PDB entry 1FNB | X-ray diffraction, 1.70 A resolution | chain A

Chain A:
Protein: Ferredoxin-nadp+ reductase
Organism: Spinacia oleracea
Notes: EC 1.18.1.2
UniProtKB: P00455 (FENR_SPIOL); residues 1-314 here correspond to UniProt positions 56-369 (UniProt number = residue number + 55)
Chain sequence (314 residues; each row starts with the number of its first residue):
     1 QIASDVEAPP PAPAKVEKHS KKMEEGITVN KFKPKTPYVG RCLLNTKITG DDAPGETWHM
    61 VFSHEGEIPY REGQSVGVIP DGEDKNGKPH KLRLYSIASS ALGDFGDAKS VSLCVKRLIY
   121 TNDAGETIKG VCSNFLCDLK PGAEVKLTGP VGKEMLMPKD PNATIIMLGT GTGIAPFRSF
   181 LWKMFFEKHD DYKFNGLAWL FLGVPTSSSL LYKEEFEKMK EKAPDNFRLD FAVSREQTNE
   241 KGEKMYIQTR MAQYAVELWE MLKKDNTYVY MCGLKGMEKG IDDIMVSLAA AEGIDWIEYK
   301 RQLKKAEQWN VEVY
Unresolved in the structure: 1-18
Swiss-Prot annotation at these positions:
  - binding site (FAD): Arg93 to Ser96, Cys114 to Lys116, Tyr120, Val131 to Ser133, Thr172
  - binding site (NADP(+)): Ser96, Lys116, Thr172, Val204, Pro205, Ser234, Arg235, Lys244 to Tyr246, Gly273, Leu274, Glu312
Small-molecule neighbours: FAD (flavin-adenine dinucleotide): Ser75, Arg93, Leu94, Tyr95, Ser96, Cys114, Val115, Lys116, Leu118, Tyr120, Gly130, Val131, Cys132, Ser133, Thr172, Ala175, Glu312, Tyr314

Summary:
Ligands of chain A: flavin-adenine dinucleotide. UniProt lists 12 FAD-binding residues and 13 NADP+-binding
residues.
Chain A is Ferredoxin-nadp+ reductase (Spinacia oleracea); the structure, Refined crystal structure of spinach
ferredoxin reductase at 1.7 angstroms resolution: oxidized, reduced, and 2'-phospho-5'-amp bound ..., was
determined by X-ray diffraction together with 1FNC and 1FND from the same study.
